2D8O - chain A; structure by X-ray diffraction, 2.38 A resolution.

# Chain A
Name: Thaumatin I
Organism: Thaumatococcus daniellii
UniProtKB: P02883 (THM1_THADA); numbering as in UniProt (aligned over 1-207)
Sequence (207 residues; row label = number of the first residue in the row):
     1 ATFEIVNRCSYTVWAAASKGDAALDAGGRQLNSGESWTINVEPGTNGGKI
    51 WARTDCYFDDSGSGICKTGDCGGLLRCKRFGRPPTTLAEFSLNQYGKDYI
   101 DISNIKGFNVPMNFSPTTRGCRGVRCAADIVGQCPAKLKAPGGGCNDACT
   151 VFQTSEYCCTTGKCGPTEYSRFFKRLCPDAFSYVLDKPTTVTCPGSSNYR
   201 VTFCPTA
Differences from the reference sequence: modified residue (57, 95, 169)
Modified residues: Tyr57 (3-iodo-tyrosine; IYR); Tyr95 (3,5-diiodotyrosine; TYI); Tyr169 (3-iodo-tyrosine; IYR)
Disulfides: Cys9-Cys204, Cys56-Cys66, Cys71-Cys77, Cys121-Cys193, Cys126-Cys177, Cys134-Cys145, Cys149-Cys158, Cys159-Cys164
Reported in the primary citation:
  - binding site for iodide ion: Arg8, Leu75, Gly96, Arg125, Pro135, Lys163, Gly195

# In short
From the paper: a binding site for iodide ion at Arg8, Leu75 and Gly96 among others.
Chain A is Thaumatin I (Thaumatococcus daniellii); the structure, Structure of VIL-thaumatin, was determined
by X-ray diffraction (same publication as 2D8P, 2D8W, 2D91, 2D97 and 2D98).
